6CVW - chain A; structure by X-ray diffraction, 1.78 A resolution.

# Chain A
Protein: NS3 protease
Organism: Hepacivirus C
Reference sequence: A0A0B4WYC6 (A0A0B4WYC6_9HEPC); residues 1004-1180 here correspond to UniProt positions 4-180 (UniProt number = residue number - 1000)
Amino-acid sequence (201 residues; each row starts with the number of its first residue):
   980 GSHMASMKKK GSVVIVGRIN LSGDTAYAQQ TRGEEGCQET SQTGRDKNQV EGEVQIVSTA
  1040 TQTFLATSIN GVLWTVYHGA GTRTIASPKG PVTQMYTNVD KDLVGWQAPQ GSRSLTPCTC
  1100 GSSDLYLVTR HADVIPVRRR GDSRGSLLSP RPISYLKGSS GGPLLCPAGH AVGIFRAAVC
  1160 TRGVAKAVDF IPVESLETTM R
Unresolved in the structure: 980, 1180
Sequence notes: expression tag (980-1003); conflict E1013 (Leu13 in A0A0B4WYC6), E1014 (Leu14 in A0A0B4WYC6), Q1017 (Ile17 in A0A0B4WYC6), E1018 (Ile18 in A0A0B4WYC6), Q1021 (Leu21 in A0A0B4WYC6), S1047 (Cys47 in A0A0B4WYC6), L1052 (Cys52 in A0A0B4WYC6), T1072 (Ile72 in A0A0B4WYC6), Q1086 (Pro86 in A0A0B4WYC6)
Metal / ion sites: Zn2+: C1097, C1099, C1145, H1149
Residues lining bound ligands: AJ-52 (FH1; N-[(cyclopentyloxy)carbonyl]-3-methyl-L-valyl-(4R)-N-[(1R,2S)-2-ethenyl-1-{[(1-methylcyclopropyl)sulfonyl]carbamoyl}cyclopropyl]-4-[(7-methoxy-3-methylquinoxalin-2-yl)oxy]-L-prolinamide): Q1041, T1042, F1043, Y1056, H1057, G1058, V1078, D1081, R1123, I1132, L1135, K1136, G1137, S1138, S1139, F1154, R1155, A1156, A1157, V1158, D1168
What the authors report for this chain:
  - binding site for AJ-52: H1057, G1137, S1138, S1139, R1155, A1157
  - catalytic residues: H1057 (citing earlier work)
  - conformationally variable residues (side-chain flip): D1168
  - contacts within the chain: R1155-D1168 (hydrogen bond)

# Overview
Chain A binds AJ-52. C1097, C1099, C1145 and H1149 form the Zn2+ site. From the paper: the catalytic residue
H1057; a binding site for AJ-52 at H1057, G1137 and S1138 among others.
Chain A is NS3 protease (Hepacivirus C); the structure, Crystal structure of HCV NS3/4A WT protease in complex
with AJ-52 (MK-5172 linear analogue), was determined by X-ray diffraction (same publication as 6CVX and 6CVY).
